5UWW - chains B and C of the 4 polymer chains in the assembly; structure by X-ray diffraction, 2.15 A resolution.

# Chain B
Name: Ran-specific GTPase-activating protein 1
Organism: Saccharomyces cerevisiae
UniProtKB: P41920 (YRB1_YEAST); residues 62-201 here = UniProt positions 62-201
Sequence (143 residues; numbered 59 to 201; the number before each row is that of its first residue):
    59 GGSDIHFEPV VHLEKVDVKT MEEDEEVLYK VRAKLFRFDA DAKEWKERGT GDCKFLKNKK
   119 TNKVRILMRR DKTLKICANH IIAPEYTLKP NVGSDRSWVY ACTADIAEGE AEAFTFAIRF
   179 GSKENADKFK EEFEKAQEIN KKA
Unresolved in the structure: 59-63, 69-78
Construct notes: expression tag (59-61)

# Chain C
Name: Exportin-1
Organism: Saccharomyces cerevisiae
UniProtKB: P30822 (XPO1_YEAST); numbering as in UniProt; present here: 1-376, 414-1058
Sequence (1024 residues; row label = number of the first residue in the row; note: 37 numbers in that range are skipped by the numbering (no residue carries them; nothing is unmodelled there); numbers below 1 keep their minus sign (Gly-2 is residue -2)):
    -2 GGSMEGILDF SNDLDIALLD QVVSTFYQGS GVQQKQAQEI LTKFQDNPDA WQKADQILQF
    58 STNPQSKFIA LSILDKLITR KWKLLPNDHR IGIRNFVVGM IISMCQDDEV FKTQKNLINK
   118 SDLTLVQILK QEWPQNWPEF IPELIGSSSS SVNVCENNMI VLKLLSEEVF DFSAEQMTQA
   178 KALHLKNSMS KEFEQIFKLC FQVLEQGSSS SLIVATLESL LRYLHWIPYR YIYETNILEL
   238 LSTKFMTSPD TRAITLKCLT EVSNLKIPQD NDLIKRQTVL FFQNTLQQIA TSVMPVTADL
   298 KATYANANGN DQSFLQDLAM FLTTYLARNR ALLESDESLR ELLLNAHQYL IQLSKIEERE
   358 LFKTTLDYWH NLVADLFYE
   414 PLKKHIYEEI CSQLRLVIIE NMVRPEEDLV VENDEGEIVR EFVKESDTIQ LYKSEREVLV
   474 YLTHLNVIDT EEIMISKLAR QIDGSEWSWH NINTLSWAIG SISGTMSEDT EKRFVVTVIK
   534 DLLGLCEQKR GKDNKAVVAS DIMYVVGQYP RFLKAHWNFL RTVILALFEF MHETHEGVQD
   594 MACDTFIKIV QKCKYHFVIQ QPRESEPFIQ TIIRDIQKTT ADLQPQQVHT FYKACGIIIS
   654 EERSVAERNR LLSDLMQLPN MAWDTIVEQS TANPTLLLDS ETVKIIANII KTNVAVCTSM
   714 GADFYPQLGH IYYNMLQLYR AVSSMISAQV AAEGLIATKT PKVRGLRTIK KEILKLVETY
   774 ISKARNLDDV VKVLVEPLLN AVLEDYMNNV PDARDAEVLN CMTTVVEKVG HMIPQGVILI
   834 LQSVFECTLD MINKDFTEYP EHRVEFYKLL KVINEKSFAA FLELPPAAFK LFVDAICWAF
   894 KHNNRDVEVN GLQIALDLVK NIERMGNVPF ANEFHKNYFF IFVSETFFVL TDSDHKSGFS
   954 KQALLLMKLI SLVYDNKISV PLYQEAEVPQ GTSNQVYLSQ YLANMLSNAF PHLTSEQIAS
  1014 FLSALTKQCK DLVVFKGTLR DFLVQIKEVG GDPTDYLFAE DKENA
Unresolved in the structure: -2 to -1, 445-455, 1053-1058
Construct notes: expression tag (-2 to 0); conflict Asp441 (Val in P30822), Gly537 (Asp in P30822), Cys539 (Thr in P30822), Glu540 (Val in P30822), Gln541 (Lys in P30822), Ala579 (Lys in P30822), Cys1022 (Tyr in P30822)

# How chain B and chain C interact
Contacting residue pairs (7):
  Val150(B) - Ile749(C)  hydrophobic
  Val150(B) - Thr753(C)
  Val150(B) - Pro754(C)
  Gly151(B) - Lys752(C)
  Gly151(B) - Arg757(C)  hydrogen bond (backbone-side chain)
  Ser152(B) - Pro754(C)
  Asp153(B) - Pro754(C)

# Summary
4 residues of chain B and 5 residues of chain C are in contact, with 1 hydrogen bond. Its one hydrogen-bonded
contact is Gly151(B)-Arg757(C).
Chain B is Ran-specific GTPase-activating protein 1 and chain C is Exportin-1, both from Saccharomyces
cerevisiae; the structure, Crystal Structure of DEAF1 Peptide in complex with CRM1 K579A mutant-Ran-RanBP1,
was determined by X-ray diffraction together with 5UWH, 5UWI, 5UWJ, 5UWO, 5UWP, 5UWQ and 4 further entries
from the same study.
